6CBF - chains A and B of the 3 polymer chains in the assembly; structure by X-ray diffraction, 2.30 A resolution.

Chain A (and B):
Molecule: Macrophage migration inhibitory factor
From: Homo sapiens
Notes: EC 5.3.2.1, 5.3.3.12; chain B of this document is another copy of the same molecule, construct and numbering; everything in this record applies to it too
UniProt: P14174 (MIF_HUMAN); residues 1-114 here correspond to UniProt positions 2-115 (UniProt number = residue number + 1)
Chain sequence (114 residues; numbered 1 to 114; the number before each row is that of its first residue):
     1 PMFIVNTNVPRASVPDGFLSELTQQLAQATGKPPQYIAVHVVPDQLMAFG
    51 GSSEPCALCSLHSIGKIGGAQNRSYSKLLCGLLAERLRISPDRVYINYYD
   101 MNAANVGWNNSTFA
UniProt features mapped onto this chain:
  - active site: Pro-1 (Proton acceptor)
  - binding site (substrate): Lys-32, Ile-64, Asn-97
  - modified residue: Lys-77 (N6-acetyllysine)
Ligand contacts: 2-phenoxy-5-(1H-pyrazol-4-yl)benzoic acid (EWD): Pro-1, Met-2, Lys-32, Pro-33, Tyr-36, His-62, Ser-63, Ile-64, Met-101, Val-106, Phe-113
Reported in the primary citation:
  - binding site for 2-phenoxy-5-(1H-pyrazol-4-yl)benzoic acid: Tyr-36, Asn-97, Phe-113
  - catalytic residues: Pro-1 (citing earlier work)

How chain A and chain B interact:
Pairs across the interface - 60 pairs, chain A then chain B:
  Asn-6(A) / His-40(B)
  Gln-45(A) / His-40(B)  hydrogen bond
  Gln-45(A) / Val-42(B)
  Leu-46(A) / Arg-11(B)
  Leu-46(A) / His-40(B)
  Leu-46(A) / Val-41(B)  hydrogen bond (backbone-backbone)
  Met-47(A) / Leu-19(B)
  Met-47(A) / Val-39(B)
  Met-47(A) / His-40(B)
  Ala-48(A) / Leu-19(B)  hydrophobic
  Ala-48(A) / Ala-38(B)
  Ala-48(A) / Val-39(B)  hydrogen bond (backbone-backbone)
  Phe-49(A) / Gln-35(B)
  Phe-49(A) / Ile-37(B)
  Phe-49(A) / Ala-38(B)  hydrophobic
  Gly-50(A) / Pro-34(B)
  Gly-50(A) / Gln-35(B)
  Gly-50(A) / Ile-37(B)  hydrogen bond (backbone-backbone)
  Gly-51(A) / Ser-20(B)
  Gly-51(A) / Thr-23(B)
  Leu-58(A) / Met-2(B)  hydrophobic
  Leu-58(A) / Ala-38(B)  hydrophobic
  Ile-67(A) / Asn-105(B)
  Asn-72(A) / Ala-104(B)  hydrogen bond (side chain-backbone)
  Asn-72(A) / Asn-105(B)  hydrogen bond
  Asn-72(A) / Thr-112(B)
  Arg-73(A) / Asn-110(B)
  Arg-73(A) / Ser-111(B)
  Arg-73(A) / Thr-112(B)
  Arg-73(A) / Ala-114(B)
  Ser-76(A) / Gly-107(B)
  Ser-76(A) / Ser-111(B)  hydrogen bond (side chain-backbone)
  Ser-76(A) / Thr-112(B)
  Lys-77(A) / Asn-110(B)
  Cys-80(A) / Asn-110(B)  hydrogen bond (side chain-backbone)
  Gly-81(A) / Asn-110(B)
  Pro-91(A) / Asn-109(B)  hydrogen bond (backbone-backbone)
  Pro-91(A) / Asn-110(B)
  Asp-92(A) / Trp-108(B)  hydrogen bond (backbone-side chain)
  Asp-92(A) / Asn-109(B)
  Val-94(A) / Gly-107(B)
  Val-94(A) / Trp-108(B)
  Tyr-95(A) / Met-2(B)  hydrophobic
  Tyr-95(A) / Tyr-36(B)  hydrogen bond (side chain-backbone)
  Tyr-95(A) / Gly-107(B)
  Tyr-95(A) / Trp-108(B)  hydrophobic
  Tyr-95(A) / Phe-113(B)  hydrophobic
  Ile-96(A) / Asn-105(B)
  Ile-96(A) / Val-106(B)
  Ile-96(A) / Gly-107(B)  hydrogen bond (backbone-backbone)
  Asn-97(A) / Met-2(B)
  Asn-97(A) / His-62(B)
  Asn-97(A) / Met-101(B)
  Asn-97(A) / Asn-105(B)
  Asn-97(A) / Val-106(B)
  Tyr-98(A) / Met-101(B)
  Tyr-98(A) / Asn-105(B)  hydrogen bond (backbone-backbone)
  Tyr-98(A) / Gly-107(B)
  Tyr-99(A) / His-62(B)  hydrogen bond
  Tyr-99(A) / Met-101(B)  hydrophobic
Also at the interface, not in a pair above, chain A (27 interface residues in all): Gly-68, Gly-69, Arg-93
Also at the interface, not in a pair above, chain B (29 interface residues in all): Pro-1, Val-14

Overview:
The interface between chain A and chain B involves 27 residues on one side and 29 on the other; the contacts
include 14 hydrogen bonds. Polar contacts include Gln-45(A)/His-40(B), Asn-72(A)/Ala-104(B) and
Asn-72(A)/Asn-105(B). Chain A binds 2-phenoxy-5-(1H-pyrazol-4-yl)benzoic acid. From the paper: the catalytic
residue Pro-1(A); a binding site for 2-phenoxy-5-(1H-pyrazol-4-yl)benzoic acid at Tyr-36(A), Asn-97(A) and
Phe-113(A).
Chain A and chain B are both Macrophage migration inhibitory factor (Homo sapiens); the structure, Macrophage
Migration Inhibitory Factor in Complex with a Pyrazole Inhibitor (6a), was determined by X-ray diffraction,
deposited together with 6CB5, 6CBG and 6CBH.
